PDB entry 4QWR | X-ray diffraction, 2.90 A resolution | chains M and b of the 28 polymer chains in the assembly

Chain M:
Molecule: Proteasome subunit beta type-7
Source organism: Saccharomyces cerevisiae
Notes: EC 3.4.25.1
UniProt: P30657 (PSB7_YEAST); residues -12 to 233 here correspond to UniProt positions 21-266 (UniProt number = residue number + 33)
Sequence (246 residues; numbered -12 to 233; the number before each row is that of its first residue; numbers below 1 keep their minus sign (Thr-12 is residue -12)):
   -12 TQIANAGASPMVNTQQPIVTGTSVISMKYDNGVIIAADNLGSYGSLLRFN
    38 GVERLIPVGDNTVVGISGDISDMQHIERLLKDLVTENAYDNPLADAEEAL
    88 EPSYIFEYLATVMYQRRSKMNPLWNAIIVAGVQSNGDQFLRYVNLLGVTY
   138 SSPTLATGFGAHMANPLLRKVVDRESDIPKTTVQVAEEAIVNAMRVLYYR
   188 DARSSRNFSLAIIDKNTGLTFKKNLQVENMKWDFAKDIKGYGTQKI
Unresolved in the structure: -12 to 0

Chain b:
Molecule: Proteasome subunit beta type-1
Source organism: Saccharomyces cerevisiae
Notes: EC 3.4.25.1
UniProt: P38624 (PSB1_YEAST); residues 1-196 here correspond to UniProt positions 20-215 (UniProt number = residue number + 19)
Sequence (196 residues; row label = number of the first residue in the row):
     1 TSIMAVTFKDGVILGADSRTTTGAYIANRVTDKLTRVHDKIWCCRSGSAA
    51 DTQAIADIVQYHLELYTSQYGTPSTETAASVFKELCYENKDNLTAGIIVA
   101 GYDDKNKGEVYTIPLGGSVHKLPYAIAGSGSTFIYGYCDKNFRENMSKEE
   151 TVDFIKHSLSQAIKWDGSSGGVIRMVVLTAAGVERLIFYPDEYEQL
Covalently attached groups: CARFILZOMIB, bound form (3BV) linked to Thr1
Small-molecule neighbours: CARFILZOMIB, bound form (3BV; N-{(2S)-2-[(morpholin-4-ylacetyl)amino]-4-phenylbutanoyl}-L-leucyl-N-[(2R,3S,4S)-1,3-dihydroxy-2,6-dimethylheptan-4-yl]-L-phenylalaninamide): Arg19, Thr20, Thr21, Thr22, Ala27, Lys33, Arg45, Ser46, Gly47, Ser48, Ala49, Thr52, Thr94, Ser129, Ser168
Swiss-Prot annotation at these positions:
  - active site: Thr1 (Nucleophile)

How chain M and chain b interact:
Pairs across the interface (63; chain M residue first):
  Ser32(M) - Trp165(b)
  Ser32(M) - Asp166(b)
  Ser32(M) - Gly167(b)  hydrogen bond (backbone-backbone)
  Leu33(M) - Phe133(b)  hydrophobic
  Leu33(M) - Trp165(b)
  Leu34(M) - Lys164(b)
  Leu34(M) - Trp165(b)  hydrogen bond (backbone-backbone)
  Leu34(M) - Asp166(b)
  Leu34(M) - Gly167(b)
  Arg35(M) - Trp165(b)
  Phe146(M) - Ala24(b)
  Phe146(M) - Tyr25(b)
  Tyr185(M) - Glu194(b)  hydrogen bond
  Tyr186(M) - Ile26(b)
  Tyr186(M) - Arg29(b)
  Arg187(M) - Ala24(b)
  Arg187(M) - Tyr25(b)
  Arg187(M) - Ile26(b)  hydrogen bond (backbone-backbone)
  Arg187(M) - Ala27(b)  hydrogen bond (side chain-backbone)
  Arg187(M) - Asn28(b)
  Arg187(M) - Arg29(b)
  Asp188(M) - Ala24(b)
  Asp188(M) - Ile26(b)
  Ala189(M) - Arg19(b)
  Ala189(M) - Ala24(b)  hydrogen bond (backbone-backbone)
  Ala189(M) - Ile26(b)
  Ala189(M) - Gly167(b)
  Arg190(M) - Ala24(b)
  Arg190(M) - Gly167(b)
  Arg193(M) - Asp191(b)  salt bridge
  Arg193(M) - Glu194(b)  salt bridge
  Lys218(M) - Arg29(b)  hydrogen bond (backbone-side chain)
  Trp219(M) - Arg29(b)
  Trp219(M) - Gly171(b)
  Trp219(M) - Val172(b)  hydrophobic
  Trp219(M) - Tyr189(b)
  Trp219(M) - Pro190(b)
  Asp220(M) - Tyr189(b)  hydrogen bond
  Phe221(M) - Arg29(b)
  Phe221(M) - Val30(b)  hydrophobic
  Ala222(M) - Val30(b)  hydrophobic
  Ala222(M) - Arg174(b)  hydrogen bond (backbone-side chain)
  Ala222(M) - Ile187(b)  hydrophobic
  Lys223(M) - Ile187(b)
  Lys223(M) - Tyr189(b)
  Ile225(M) - Val30(b)  hydrophobic
  Ile225(M) - Arg174(b)
  Lys226(M) - Asp32(b)
  Gly227(M) - Asp32(b)  hydrogen bond (backbone-side chain)
  Tyr228(M) - Thr35(b)
  Tyr228(M) - Arg45(b)
  Tyr228(M) - Gln53(b)  hydrogen bond (side chain-backbone)
  Tyr228(M) - Ala56(b)
  Tyr228(M) - Asp57(b)  hydrogen bond
  Gln231(M) - Asp32(b)
  Gln231(M) - Leu34(b)
  Gln231(M) - Thr35(b)
  Gln231(M) - Arg36(b)  hydrogen bond (side chain-backbone)
  Gln231(M) - Trp42(b)
  Gln231(M) - Arg185(b)
  Ile233(M) - Arg36(b)
  Ile233(M) - Trp42(b)
  Ile233(M) - Arg185(b)  hydrogen bond (backbone-side chain)
Other interface residues (no listed pair), chain M (26 interface residues in all): Met150, Met217
Other interface residues (no listed pair), chain b (35 interface residues in all): Thr21, Ile163, Ser168, Val183

Summary:
26 residues of chain M face 35 of chain b across their interface, with 14 hydrogen bonds and 2 salt bridges.
Among the polar pairs are Arg193(M)-Asp191(b), Arg193(M)-Glu194(b) and Tyr185(M)-Glu194(b). CARFILZOMIB, bound
form is covalently linked to Thr1(b).
Here chain M is Proteasome subunit beta type-7 and chain b is Proteasome subunit beta type-1, both from
Saccharomyces cerevisiae. Entry 4QWR (yCP beta5-C52F mutant in complex with carfilzomib) was determined by
X-ray diffraction, deposited together with 4QUX, 4QUY, 4QV0, 4QV1, 4QV3, 4QV4 and 42 further entries.
